PDB entry 5LZL | X-ray diffraction, 3.47 A resolution | chains B and F of the 8 polymer chains in the assembly

# Chain B (and F)
Protein: Delta-aminolevulinic acid dehydratase
From: Pyrobaculum calidifontis (strain JCM 11548 / VA1)
Notes: EC 4.2.1.24; chain F of this document is another copy of the same molecule, construct and numbering; everything in this record applies to it too
UniProt: A3MWV9 (A3MWV9_PYRCJ); numbering as in UniProt (aligned over 1-338)
Sequence (338 residues; each row starts with the number of its first residue):
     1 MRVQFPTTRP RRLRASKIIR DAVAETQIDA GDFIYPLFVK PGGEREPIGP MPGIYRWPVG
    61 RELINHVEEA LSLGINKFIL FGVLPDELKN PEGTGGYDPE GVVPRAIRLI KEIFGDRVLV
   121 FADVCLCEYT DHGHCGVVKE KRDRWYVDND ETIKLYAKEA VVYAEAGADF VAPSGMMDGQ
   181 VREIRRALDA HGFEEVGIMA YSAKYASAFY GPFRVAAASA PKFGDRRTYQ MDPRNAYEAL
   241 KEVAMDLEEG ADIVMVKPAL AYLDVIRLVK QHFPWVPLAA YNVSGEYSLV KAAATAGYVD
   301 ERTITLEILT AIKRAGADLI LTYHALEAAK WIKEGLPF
Disordered / not traced: 337-338
Bound ions: Zn2+ site 1: C125, C135; Zn2+ site 2 near E242 (its only coordinating residue here)
Reported in the primary citation:
  - catalytic residues: K204
  - allosteric site: D178, E249

# Chain B / chain F interface
Residue-residue contacts (61):
  M1(B) - W275(F)  hydrogen bond
  R2(B) - A244(F)
  R2(B) - E248(F)  salt bridge
  V3(B) - L247(F)
  P6(B) - D189(F)
  T7(B) - R185(F)
  T7(B) - E248(F)
  T7(B) - G250(F)
  R9(B) - D189(F)  salt bridge
  R9(B) - E194(F)
  R12(B) - R185(F)
  R12(B) - D189(F)  salt bridge
  R12(B) - E194(F)  hydrogen bond (side chain-backbone)
  R12(B) - V196(F)  hydrogen bond (side chain-backbone)
  R12(B) - G197(F)
  R12(B) - G250(F)
  R12(B) - D252(F)  salt bridge
  L13(B) - D252(F)
  L13(B) - P277(F)  hydrophobic
  S16(B) - D116(F)
  S16(B) - L119(F)
  I18(B) - N76(F)
  I18(B) - K77(F)
  I18(B) - D116(F)
  I18(B) - R117(F)
  I18(B) - V118(F)
  I18(B) - L119(F)
  I19(B) - L119(F)  hydrophobic
  I19(B) - F170(F)  hydrophobic
  A22(B) - K77(F)
  A22(B) - D318(F)
  A22(B) - L319(F)
  V23(B) - I253(F)  hydrophobic
  V23(B) - P277(F)  hydrophobic
  A24(B) - D318(F)
  Q27(B) - Q27(F)
  Q27(B) - D29(F)
  N76(B) - I18(F)
  K77(B) - I18(F)
  K77(B) - A22(F)
  D116(B) - I18(F)
  L119(B) - S16(F)
  L119(B) - I19(F)  hydrophobic
  F170(B) - I19(F)  hydrophobic
  R185(B) - T7(F)
  R185(B) - R12(F)
  D189(B) - R9(F)  salt bridge
  D189(B) - R12(F)  salt bridge
  E194(B) - R9(F)
  E194(B) - R12(F)  hydrogen bond (backbone-side chain)
  V196(B) - R12(F)
  L247(B) - V3(F)
  E248(B) - R2(F)  salt bridge
  E249(B) - T7(F)
  G250(B) - T8(F)
  G250(B) - R12(F)
  D252(B) - R12(F)  salt bridge
  W275(B) - M1(F)  hydrophobic
  P277(B) - L13(F)  hydrophobic
  P277(B) - V23(F)  hydrophobic
  L319(B) - A22(F)
Also at the interface, not in a pair above, chain B (37 interface residues in all): T8, E195, G197, I253, D318
Also at the interface, not in a pair above, chain F (43 interface residues in all): P6, G31, E195, E249, A251, F273

# Summary
The interface between chain B and chain F involves 37 residues on one side and 43 on the other; the contacts
include 4 hydrogen bonds and 8 salt bridges. Polar contacts include R2(B)-E248(F), R9(B)-D189(F) and
R12(B)-D189(F). From the paper: the catalytic residue K204(B); an allosteric site at D178(B) and E249(B).
Chain B and chain F are both Delta-aminolevulinic acid dehydratase (Pyrobaculum calidifontis (strain JCM 11548
/ VA1)); the structure, Pyrobaculum calidifontis 5-aminolaevulinic acid dehydratase, was determined by X-ray
diffraction, deposited together with 5MHB, 5HMS and 5HNR.
